PDB entry 6M2O | X-ray diffraction, 1.57 A resolution | chains A and B

== Chain A (and B) ==
Molecule: Benzoate-coenzyme A ligase
Organism: Rhodopseudomonas palustris
Notes: chain B of this document is another copy of the same molecule, construct and numbering; everything in this record applies to it too
Reference sequence: Q93TK0 (Q93TK0_RHOPL); residues 2-523 here correspond to UniProt positions 1-522 (UniProt number = residue number - 1)
Sequence (524 residues; numbered 1 to 524; the number before each row is that of its first residue):
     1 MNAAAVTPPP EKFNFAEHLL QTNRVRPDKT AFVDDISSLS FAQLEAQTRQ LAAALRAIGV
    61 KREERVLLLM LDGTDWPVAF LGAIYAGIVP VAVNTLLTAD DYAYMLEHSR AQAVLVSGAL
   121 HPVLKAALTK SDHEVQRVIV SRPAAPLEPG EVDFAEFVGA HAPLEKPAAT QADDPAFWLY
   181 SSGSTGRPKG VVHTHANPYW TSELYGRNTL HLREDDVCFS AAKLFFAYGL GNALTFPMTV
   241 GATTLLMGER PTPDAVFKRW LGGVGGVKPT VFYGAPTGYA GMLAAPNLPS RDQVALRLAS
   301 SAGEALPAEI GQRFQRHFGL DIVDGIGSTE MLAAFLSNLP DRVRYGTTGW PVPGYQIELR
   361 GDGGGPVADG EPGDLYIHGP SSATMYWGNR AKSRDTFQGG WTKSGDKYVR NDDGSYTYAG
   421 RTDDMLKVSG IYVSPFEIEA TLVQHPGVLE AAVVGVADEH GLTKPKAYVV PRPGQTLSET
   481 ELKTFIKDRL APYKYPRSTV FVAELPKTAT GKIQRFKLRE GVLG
Disordered / not traced: 1-5, 524
Construct notes: initiating methionine (1); engineered mutation Ala83 (Thr82 in Q93TK0), Ala333 (His332 in Q93TK0), Ala334 (Ile333 in Q93TK0), Asp341 (Gly340 in Q93TK0); expression tag (524)
Reported in the primary citation:
  - mutagenesis - H333A/I334A: increased catalytic activity on carboxylic acids

== Interface between chain A and chain B ==
Residue-residue contacts (51):
  Asp100(A) with Asp100(B); Lys130(B), salt bridge
  Tyr104(A) with Asp132(B)
  Glu107(A) with Arg187(B), salt bridge
  Pro122(A) with Val443(B); Gln444(B)
  Val123(A) with Gln444(B)
  Lys125(A) with Ala440(B); Val443(B)
  Ala126(A) with Ala440(B), hydrophobic; Gln444(B)
  Thr129(A) with Thr185(B); Gly186(B), hydrogen bond (backbone-backbone); Phe436(B)
  Lys130(A) with Asp100(B); Gly186(B); Arg187(B), hydrogen bond (backbone-backbone)
  Ser131(A) with Gly186(B)
  Asp132(A) with Gly186(B); Arg187(B), hydrogen bond (side chain-backbone)
  Ala144(A) with Leu449(B); Arg472(B), hydrogen bond (backbone-side chain)
  Ala145(A) with Leu449(B), hydrophobic
  Pro146(A) with Glu450(B); Lys507(B)
  Pro149(A) with Thr510(B)
  Thr185(A) with Thr129(B)
  Gly186(A) with Thr129(B), hydrogen bond (backbone-backbone); Lys130(B); Ser131(B); Asp132(B)
  Arg187(A) with Ala103(B); Glu107(B), salt bridge; Lys130(B), hydrogen bond (backbone-backbone); Asp132(B), hydrogen bond (backbone-side chain)
  Phe436(A) with Thr129(B)
  Ala440(A) with Ala126(B), hydrophobic
  Val443(A) with Pro122(B); Lys125(B)
  Gln444(A) with Pro122(B); Val123(B); Ala126(B)
  Leu449(A) with Ala144(B); Ala145(B)
  Glu450(A) with Pro146(B)
  Arg472(A) with Ala144(B), hydrogen bond (side chain-backbone)
  Arg489(A) with Asp488(B)
  Lys507(A) with Pro146(B)
  Thr510(A) with Pro149(B)
  Gly511(A) with Pro149(B)
  Lys512(A) with Pro149(B)
Interface residues without a listed pair, chain A (36 interface residues in all): Ala99, Ala103, Leu147, Ser184, Glu437, Asp488
Interface residues without a listed pair, chain B (38 interface residues in all): Ala99, Tyr104, Leu147, Ser184, Asn389, Glu437, Glu439, Arg489, Gly511, Lys512

== Overview ==
36 residues of chain A and 38 residues of chain B are in contact, with 8 hydrogen bonds and 3 salt bridges.
Polar pairs include Asp100(A)-Lys130(B), Glu107(A)-Arg187(B) and Asp132(A)-Arg187(B). The paper reports that
H333A/I334A of chain A increase catalytic activity on carboxylic acids.
Both chains are Benzoate-coenzyme A ligase (Rhodopseudomonas palustris). Entry 6M2O (Double
mutant(H333A/I334A) crystal structure of benzoate coenzyme A ligase) was determined by X-ray diffraction,
deposited together with 6M2U.
